Entry 8GM8 (X-ray diffraction, 2.83 A resolution); this record covers chains A and B.

Chain A:
Molecule: MHC class I protein
Source organism: Ginglymostoma cirratum
Chain sequence (265 residues; numbered 1 to 265; the number before each row is that of its first residue):
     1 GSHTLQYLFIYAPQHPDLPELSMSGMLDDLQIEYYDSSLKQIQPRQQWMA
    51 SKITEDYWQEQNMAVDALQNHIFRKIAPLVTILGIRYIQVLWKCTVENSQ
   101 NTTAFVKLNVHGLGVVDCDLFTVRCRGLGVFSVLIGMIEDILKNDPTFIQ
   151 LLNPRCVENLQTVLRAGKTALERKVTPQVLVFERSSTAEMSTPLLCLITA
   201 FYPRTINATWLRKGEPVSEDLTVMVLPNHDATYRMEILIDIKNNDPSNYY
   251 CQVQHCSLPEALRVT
Unresolved in the structure: 258-265
Cystine bridges: Cys94-Cys156, Cys118-Cys125, Cys196-Cys251

Chain B:
Molecule: Beta-2-microglobulin
Source organism: Ginglymostoma cirratum
UniProt: F4ZE04 (F4ZE04_GINCI); residues 1-94 here correspond to UniProt positions 18-111 (UniProt number = residue number + 17)
Chain sequence (95 residues; numbered 0 to 94; the number before each row is that of its first residue; numbering starts at 0):
     0 PGSPNVQVYTYKLIKEGESNVLLCHAKDFSPPNIKLELLENGRIIPNTTQ
    50 SDLSFESDWSFKLTRYVEFTPQSGYKYSCMVTHNGDSKEIQLDAY
Unresolved in the structure: 93-94
Construct notes: expression tag (0)
Cystine bridges: Cys23-Cys78
Covalent attachments: N-acetylglucosamine (NAG) linked to Asn46

How chain A and chain B interact:
Contacting residue pairs - 37 pairs, chain A then chain B:
  Leu8(A) - Phe54(B)
  Phe9(A) - Phe54(B)
  Ile10(A) - Leu52(B)
  Ile10(A) - Phe54(B)  hydrophobic
  Ile10(A) - Phe60(B)  hydrophobic
  His15(A) - Asn32(B)
  Leu18(A) - Pro31(B)  hydrophobic
  Leu18(A) - Asn32(B)
  Ser24(A) - Ser53(B)
  Gln31(A) - Asp51(B)
  Tyr34(A) - Asp51(B)
  Arg45(A) - Asp51(B)  salt bridge
  Tyr87(A) - Ser29(B)  hydrogen bond (side chain-backbone)
  Tyr87(A) - Pro31(B)
  Tyr87(A) - Phe60(B)  hydrophobic
  Gln89(A) - Phe54(B)
  Gln89(A) - Trp58(B)  hydrogen bond (side chain-backbone)
  Gln89(A) - Phe60(B)
  Leu91(A) - Trp58(B)  hydrophobic
  Lys107(A) - Trp58(B)
  Asn109(A) - Trp58(B)
  Val115(A) - Trp58(B)
  Thr199(A) - Tyr10(B)
  Ala200(A) - Tyr10(B)
  Met224(A) - Gln6(B)  hydrogen bond
  Leu226(A) - Gln6(B)
  Leu226(A) - Tyr8(B)  hydrophobic
  Pro227(A) - Tyr8(B)  hydrogen bond (backbone-side chain)
  Pro227(A) - His24(B)
  Asn228(A) - Tyr10(B)
  His229(A) - Tyr10(B)
  His229(A) - Val20(B)
  His229(A) - Tyr65(B)
  Asp230(A) - Tyr10(B)  hydrogen bond
  Thr232(A) - Tyr10(B)
  Arg234(A) - Tyr8(B)
  Arg234(A) - Thr9(B)
Interface residues without a listed pair, chain A (30 interface residues in all): Asp17, Val90, Leu180, Phe182, Arg184
Interface residues without a listed pair, chain B (20 interface residues in all): Leu12, Leu22, Thr63, Asp92

In short:
30 residues of chain A and 20 residues of chain B are in contact, with 5 hydrogen bonds and 1 salt bridge.
Polar contacts include Arg45(A)-Asp51(B), Tyr87(A)-Ser29(B) and Gln89(A)-Trp58(B). N-acetylglucosamine is
covalently linked to Asn46(B).
Chain A is MHC class I protein and chain B is Beta-2-microglobulin, both from Ginglymostoma cirratum; the
structure, Crystal structure of shark nonclassical MHC CLASS I, UFA, was determined by X-ray diffraction.
